Entry 6D0V (X-ray diffraction, 1.64 A resolution); this record covers chains A and B.

# Chain A
Name: Tryptophan synthase alpha chain
From: Salmonella enterica subsp. enterica serovar Typhimurium str. LT2
Notes: EC 4.2.1.20
UniProtKB: P00929 (TRPA_SALTY); numbering as in UniProt (aligned over 1-268)
Amino-acid sequence (268 residues; each row starts with the number of its first residue):
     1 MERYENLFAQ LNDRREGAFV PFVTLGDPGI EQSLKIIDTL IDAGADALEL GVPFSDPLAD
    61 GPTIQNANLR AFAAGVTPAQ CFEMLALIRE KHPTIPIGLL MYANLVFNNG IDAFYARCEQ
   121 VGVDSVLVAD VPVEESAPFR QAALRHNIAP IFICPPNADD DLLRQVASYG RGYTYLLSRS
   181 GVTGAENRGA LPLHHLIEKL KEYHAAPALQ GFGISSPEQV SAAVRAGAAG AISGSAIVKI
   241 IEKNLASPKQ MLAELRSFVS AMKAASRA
Small-molecule neighbours:
  - F9F (2-({[4-(trifluoromethoxy)phenyl]sulfonyl}amino)ethyl dihydrogen phosphate): F22, E49, A59, D60, I64, L100, L127, A129, I153, Y175, L177, R179, T183, G184, A185, F212, G213, I214, I232, S233, G234, S235
  - serine (SER): S55, D56, P57, Q65, L69
Curated features (UniProtKB/Swiss-Prot):
  - active site (Proton acceptor): E49, D60

# Chain B
Name: Tryptophan synthase beta chain
From: Salmonella enterica subsp. enterica serovar Typhimurium str. LT2
Notes: EC 4.2.1.20
UniProtKB: P0A2K1 (TRPB_SALTY); residue numbers follow UniProt; this construct covers 2-394
Amino-acid sequence (395 residues; each row starts with the number of its first residue):
     1 MTTLLNPYFG EFGGMYVPQI LMPALNQLEE AFVSAQKDPE FQAQFADLLK NYAGRPTALT
    61 KCQNITAGTR TTLYLKREDL LHGGAHKTNQ VLGQALLAKR MGKSEIIAET GAGAHGVASA
   121 LASALLGLKC RIYMGAKDVE RQSPNVFRMR LMGAEVIPVH SGSATLKDAC NEALRDWSGS
   181 YETAHYMLGT AAGPHPYPTI VREFQRMIGE ETKAQILDKE GRLPDAVIAC VGGGSNAIGM
   241 FADFINDTSV GLIGVEPGGH GIETGEHGAP LKHGRVGIYF GMKAPMMQTA DGQIEESYSI
   301 SAGLDFPSVG PQHAYLNSIG RADYVSITDD EALEAFKTLC RHEGIIPALE SSHALAHALK
   361 MMREQPEKEQ LLVVNLSGRG DKDIFTVHDI LKARE
Unresolved in the structure: 1
Construct notes: engineered mutation A114 (Gln in P0A2K1); expression tag (395)
Ion coordination: Cs+ site 1: G54, P56; Cs+ site 2: T66, T69, T71; Cs+ site 3: V231, G232, E256, G268, L304, F306, S308
Small-molecule neighbours:
  - 0JO (2-{[(E)-{3-hydroxy-2-methyl-5-[(phosphonooxy)methyl]pyridin-4-yl}methylidene]amino}prop-2-enoic acid): A85, H86, K87, E109, T110, G111, A112, G113, A114, H115, L166, G189, T190, C230, V231, G232, G233, G234, S235, N236, G303, L304, A348, E350, S351, S377, G378
  - serine (SER): S161, G162, D168, N171, R175
Curated features (UniProtKB/Swiss-Prot):
  - modified residue: K87 (N6-(pyridoxal phosphate)lysine)

# Interface between chain A and chain B
Contacting residue pairs (64; chain A residue first):
  P53(A) - Q293(B)  hydrogen bond (backbone-side chain)
  F54(A) - G292(B)
  F54(A) - Q293(B)
  F54(A) - I294(B)  hydrophobic
  S55(A) - Q293(B)  hydrogen bond (backbone-side chain)
  S55(A) - I294(B)  hydrogen bond (side chain-backbone)
  D56(A) - K167(B)  salt bridge
  D56(A) - N171(B)  hydrogen bond
  D56(A) - Y279(B)
  D56(A) - I294(B)
  P57(A) - R175(B)  hydrogen bond (backbone-side chain)
  L58(A) - N171(B)
  L58(A) - L174(B)  hydrophobic
  L58(A) - R175(B)
  D60(A) - R175(B)  hydrogen bond (backbone-side chain)
  Q65(A) - R175(B)
  F72(A) - Q293(B)
  T77(A) - D291(B)
  P78(A) - D291(B)
  A103(A) - I278(B)  hydrophobic
  N104(A) - G277(B)
  N104(A) - I278(B)  hydrogen bond (side chain-backbone)
  N104(A) - Q288(B)  hydrogen bond
  N104(A) - G292(B)  hydrogen bond (side chain-backbone)
  N104(A) - I294(B)
  L105(A) - D291(B)
  L105(A) - G292(B)
  F107(A) - V276(B)
  F107(A) - I278(B)  hydrophobic
  F107(A) - K283(B)
  N108(A) - R275(B)  hydrogen bond
  N108(A) - Q288(B)
  N108(A) - A290(B)  hydrogen bond (side chain-backbone)
  N108(A) - D291(B)
  N108(A) - G292(B)
  A129(A) - P18(B)
  D130(A) - Y16(B)
  D130(A) - V17(B)  hydrogen bond (backbone-backbone)
  P132(A) - M15(B)
  P132(A) - V17(B)
  P132(A) - Q19(B)
  P132(A) - M22(B)  hydrophobic
  V133(A) - Q19(B)  hydrogen bond (backbone-side chain)
  E134(A) - Q19(B)  hydrogen bond
  E134(A) - M22(B)
  E135(A) - Y8(B)  hydrogen bond
  E135(A) - G14(B)
  E135(A) - M15(B)  hydrogen bond (side chain-backbone)
  E135(A) - Y16(B)  hydrogen bond
  I153(A) - Q19(B)
  P155(A) - Q19(B)
  P155(A) - I20(B)  hydrophobic
  P156(A) - I20(B)
  N157(A) - I20(B)  hydrogen bond (side chain-backbone)
  N157(A) - P23(B)
  N157(A) - Y181(B)  hydrogen bond
  L162(A) - Q19(B)
  S180(A) - I20(B)
  S180(A) - S178(B)
  S180(A) - Y181(B)
  G181(A) - S178(B)  hydrogen bond (backbone-backbone)
  G181(A) - G179(B)
  V182(A) - R175(B)
  V182(A) - S178(B)
Other interface residues (no listed pair), chain A (35 interface residues in all): A59, V131, F139, L177, R179
Other interface residues (no listed pair), chain B (32 interface residues in all): T2, E172, T289

# In short
Chain A and chain B form an interface of 35 and 32 residues respectively, with 20 hydrogen bonds and 1 salt
bridge. Among the polar pairs are D56(A)-K167(B), P53(A)-Q293(B) and S55(A)-Q293(B). Serine is bound between
chain A and chain B. Chain A binds compound F9F.
Chain A is Tryptophan synthase alpha chain and chain B is Tryptophan synthase beta chain, both from Salmonella
enterica subsp. enterica serovar Typhimurium str. LT2; the structure, Tryptophan synthase Q114A mutant in
complex with inhibitor N-(4'-trifluoromethoxybenzenesulfonyl)-2-amino-1-ethylphosphate (F9F) at the
alpha-site, aminoacrylate at the ..., was determined by X-ray diffraction.
